Entry 7Y88 (X-ray diffraction, 1.87 A resolution); this record covers chain A.

# Chain A
Molecule: Putative glutamate dehydrogenase/leucine dehydrogenase
Source organism: Streptomyces cattleya
UniProt: F8JK18 (F8JK18_STREN); residues 3-369 here correspond to UniProt positions 1-367 (UniProt number = residue number - 2)
Sequence (378 residues; numbered 1 to 378; the number before each row is that of its first residue):
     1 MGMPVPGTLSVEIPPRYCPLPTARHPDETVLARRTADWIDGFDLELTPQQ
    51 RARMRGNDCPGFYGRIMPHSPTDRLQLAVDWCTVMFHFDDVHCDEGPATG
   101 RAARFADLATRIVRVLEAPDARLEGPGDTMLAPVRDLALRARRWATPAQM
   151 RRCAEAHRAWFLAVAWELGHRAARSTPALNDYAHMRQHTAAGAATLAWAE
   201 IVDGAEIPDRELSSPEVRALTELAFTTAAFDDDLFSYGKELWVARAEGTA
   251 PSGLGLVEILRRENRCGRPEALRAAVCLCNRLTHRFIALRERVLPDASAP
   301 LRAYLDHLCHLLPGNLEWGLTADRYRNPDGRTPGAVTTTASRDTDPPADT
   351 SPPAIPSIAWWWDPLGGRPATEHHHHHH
Disordered / not traced: 1-9, 364-378
Construct notes: initiating methionine (1); expression tag (2, 370-378)
Ion coordination: Mg2+ site 1: Asp-89 (together with geranylgeranyl diphosphate); Mg2+ site 2: Asp-232, Ser-236 (together with geranylgeranyl diphosphate)
Small-molecule neighbours: geranylgeranyl diphosphate (GRG): Phe-62, Trp-81, Cys-82, Met-85, Phe-86, Asp-89, Trp-160, Arg-186, Ala-190, Ala-191, Gly-192, Thr-195, Leu-196, Phe-225, Ala-228, Ala-229, Asp-232, Ser-236, Lys-239, Leu-311, Asn-315, Trp-318, Arg-324, Tyr-325
Reported in the primary citation:
  - binding site for Mg2+: Asp-89 to Asp-94
  - Mg2+ coordination: Asp-89, Ser-236
  - binding site for geranylgeranyl diphosphate: Phe-62, Trp-81, Cys-82, Phe-86, Trp-160, Ala-190, Ala-191, Ala-229, Leu-311, Asn-315, Trp-318, Arg-324, Tyr-325
  - catalytic residues: Ala-190 (from molecular simulation)
  - mutagenesis - F62A, W318A: decreased catalytic activity on production of 1
  - mutagenesis - W81A, F86A, W160A: decreased catalytic activity on 1
  - mutagenesis - C59A (about 6-fold): increased catalytic activity
  - mutagenesis - C82A, A229G, N315A: unchanged catalytic activity
  - contacts within the chain: Cys-59/Phe-86

# In short
Chain A binds geranylgeranyl diphosphate. Asp-232 and Ser-236 coordinate Mg2+ site 2. From the paper: the
catalytic residue Ala-190; W81A, F86A and W160A reduce catalytic activity on 1; 9 substitutions were tested in
all.
Chain A is Putative glutamate dehydrogenase/leucine dehydrogenase (Streptomyces cattleya); the structure,
class I diterpene synthase (CyS-GGPP-Mg2+) from Streptomyces cattleya, was determined by X-ray diffraction
(same publication as 7Y50 and 7Y87).
